PDB entry 3VWJ | X-ray diffraction, 3.09 A resolution | chains C and D of the 4 polymer chains in the assembly

# Chain C
Name: NKT15 T cell receptor alpha-chain
Source organism: Homo sapiens
Sequence (209 residues; numbered -1 to 210; 3 numbers in that range are skipped by the numbering (no residue carries them; nothing is unmodelled there); the number before each row is that of its first residue; numbers below 1 keep their minus sign (Met-1 is residue -1)):
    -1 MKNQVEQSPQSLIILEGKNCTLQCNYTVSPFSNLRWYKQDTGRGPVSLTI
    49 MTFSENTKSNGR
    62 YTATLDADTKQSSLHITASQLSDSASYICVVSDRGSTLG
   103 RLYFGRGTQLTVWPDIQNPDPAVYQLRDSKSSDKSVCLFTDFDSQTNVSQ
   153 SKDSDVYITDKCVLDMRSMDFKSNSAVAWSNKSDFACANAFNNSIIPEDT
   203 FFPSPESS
Disordered / not traced: -1 to 0, 119, 132-136, 155, 183-185, 207-210
Disulfides: Cys22-Cys90, Cys139-Cys189
Residues lining bound ligands: DB3 ((11Z,14E)-N-[(2S,3S,4R)-1-(alpha-D-galactopyranosyloxy)-3,4-dihydroxyoctadecan-2-yl]icosa-11,14-dienamide): Pro28, Phe29, Ser30, Asp94, Arg95, Gly96
From the paper describing this entry:
  - binding site for DB3: Phe29, Gly96

# Chain D
Name: NKT15 T cell receptor beta-chain
Source organism: Homo sapiens
Sequence (246 residues; numbered 0 to 247; 2 numbers in that range are skipped by the numbering (no residue carries them; nothing is unmodelled there); the number before each row is that of its first residue; numbering starts at 0):
     0 MEADIYQTPRYLVIGTGKKITLECSQTMGHDKMYWYQQDPGMELHLIHYS
    50 YGVNSTEKGDLSSE
    65 STVSRIRTEHFPLTLESARPSHTSQYLCASSGLRDRGLY
   105 EQYFGPGTRLTVTEDLKNVFPPEVAVFEPSEAEISHTQKATLVCLATGFY
   155 PDHVELSWWVNGKEVHSGVCTDPQPLKEQPALNDSRYALSSRLRVSATFW
   205 QNPRNHFRCQVQFYGLSENDEWTQDRAKPVTQIVSAEAWGRAD
Disordered / not traced: 0-2, 166, 247
Disulfides: Cys23-Cys92, Cys148-Cys213
Bound ions: Mg2+ near Asp30 (its only coordinating residue here)

# Chain C / chain D interface
Residue-residue contacts (67; chain C residue first):
  Arg33(C) - Tyr103(D)  hydrogen bond (side chain-backbone)
  Arg33(C) - Gln106(D)
  Tyr35(C) - Gln106(D)
  Tyr35(C) - Phe108(D)  hydrophobic
  Gln37(C) - Gln37(D)  hydrogen bond
  Gly40(C) - Gln89(D)
  Gly42(C) - Leu91(D)
  Gly42(C) - Pro110(D)
  Pro43(C) - Phe108(D)
  Ile48(C) - Glu105(D)
  Thr50(C) - Leu102(D)
  Thr98(C) - Lys31(D)  hydrogen bond (backbone-side chain)
  Thr98(C) - Tyr50(D)
  Thr98(C) - Tyr103(D)
  Leu104(C) - Tyr33(D)
  Leu104(C) - Gln106(D)
  Phe106(C) - Tyr35(D)
  Phe106(C) - Gln106(D)
  Phe106(C) - Phe108(D)  hydrophobic
  Arg108(C) - Glu42(D)
  Tyr126(C) - Ser134(D)
  Tyr126(C) - Ala136(D)  hydrophobic
  Tyr126(C) - Glu137(D)
  Tyr126(C) - Thr141(D)
  Gln127(C) - Ser134(D)
  Leu128(C) - Glu132(D)
  Leu128(C) - Pro133(D)
  Leu128(C) - Ser134(D)
  Leu128(C) - Thr145(D)
  Leu128(C) - Val147(D)  hydrophobic
  Arg129(C) - Phe131(D)
  Arg129(C) - Glu132(D)  hydrogen bond (backbone-backbone)
  Asp130(C) - Val130(D)
  Asp130(C) - Phe131(D)
  Asp130(C) - Glu132(D)
  Ser131(C) - Ala129(D)
  Ser131(C) - Val130(D)  hydrogen bond (side chain-backbone)
  Val138(C) - Phe131(D)  hydrophobic
  Val138(C) - Leu149(D)  hydrophobic
  Leu140(C) - Val147(D)  hydrophobic
  Thr142(C) - Arg198(D)  hydrogen bond
  Asp143(C) - Thr141(D)
  Asp143(C) - Arg198(D)  salt bridge
  Tyr159(C) - Glu182(D)  hydrogen bond (side chain-backbone)
  Thr161(C) - Asp176(D)  hydrogen bond
  Cys164(C) - Cys174(D)  disulfide
  Cys164(C) - Thr175(D)
  Cys164(C) - Arg196(D)
  Val165(C) - Cys174(D)
  Leu166(C) - Gly172(D)
  Leu166(C) - Val173(D)
  Leu166(C) - Cys174(D)  hydrophobic
  Leu166(C) - Arg198(D)
  Asp167(C) - Ser171(D)
  Asp167(C) - Gly172(D)  hydrogen bond (backbone-backbone)
  Met168(C) - Gly172(D)
  Met168(C) - Arg198(D)
  Met168(C) - Val199(D)
  Phe173(C) - Lys143(D)
  Ser175(C) - Arg198(D)  hydrogen bond
  Ser177(C) - Cys174(D)
  Ser177(C) - Arg196(D)  hydrogen bond
  Ala178(C) - Arg196(D)
  Val179(C) - Arg196(D)
  Trp181(C) - Leu149(D)  hydrophobic
  Trp181(C) - Leu180(D)  hydrophobic
  Phe203(C) - Ala136(D)  hydrophobic
Other interface residues (no listed pair), chain C (46 interface residues in all): Asn31, Arg41, Ser45, Ile89, Gly96, Ser137, Ile160, Asp162, Arg169, Pro205
Other interface residues (no listed pair), chain D (47 interface residues in all): Leu43, Ser95, Gly109, His140, Lys181, Gln183, Ala192, Ser194, Ser200
Inter-chain disulfides: Cys164(C)-Cys174(D)

# In short
The interface between chain C and chain D involves 46 residues on one side and 47 on the other; the contacts
include 1 disulfide bond, 11 hydrogen bonds and 1 salt bridge. Polar pairs include Asp143(C)-Arg198(D),
Arg33(C)-Tyr103(D) and Gln37(C)-Gln37(D). Bound to chain C: compound DB3. The paper reports a binding site for
DB3 at Phe29(C) and Gly96(C).
Here chain C is NKT15 T cell receptor alpha-chain and chain D is NKT15 T cell receptor beta-chain, both from
Homo sapiens. Entry 3VWJ (Ternary crystal structure of the human NKT TCR-CD1d-C20:2 complex) was determined by
X-ray diffraction, deposited together with 3VWK.
